PDB entry 9HNY | electron microscopy, 3.30 A resolution | chains CA and DD of the 105 polymer chains in the assembly

Chain CA:
Molecule: 9S RNA
Organism: Trypanosoma brucei
Sequence (620 nucleotides; row label = number of the first residue in the row; note: 10 numbers in that range are skipped by the numbering (no residue carries them; nothing is unmodelled there); a row labelled like 384A-384J holds insertion residues (384A, then the next letters in order)):
     1 UAAAUUAUGG UCAAUUGUUA GUAUUCAUAU UAAUUUUUUU AAAUGUUUUA UCAUUUUAUA
    61 AAGGUUUAUU UUUGAAAGAU UUUUUGUAUA AAAUUUUAGG AAUAGUUAAU AAUAAUUUAU
   121 AAUUUUGAUU AGAUUGUUUU GUUAAUGCUA UUAGAUGGGU GUGGAAAAAU AAAAAAAAUA
   181 AUUAAUAUAU AUCAAUAAUA AAUUAAAUUA AUCUAUUAGU CAGAAAUGGA UGCCAGCCGU
   241 UGCGGUAAUU UCUAUGCUUU UAAAUAUUAU ACAAUUAUCA UAUUAAAUUG UUAAGUGCUG
   301 AUUUAACCAA UAAAAAUAUA AAUAAUUUUU AUUUGUUUUU AAACACCAUU AGGUAUAUGC
   361 AAAUAUAAAA UUAUAGUAAU UAUA
384A-384J AAUUAUAUUA
   390 UAUUAUA
   402 UUUAUUCAUA UAAUUAAUAG GAUAAUAUUU GUAGUUUUUG AUACCAUGAU AAGGAUUAUA
   462 AAUUGAAAGU GUUAAUAUCA UAAUCAAAAU UUAUUAUUUA UAUUAAAUAU GUAUGUGUAG
   522 AUAAAAUAAG AAAUUAAAAA GGUAUUGUUG CCCACCAAUU UUUAUAAUAA AAAUAACGUG
   582 CAGUAAUUAA UAUAUUUAUA AAAAUAUAUU UUUUUUUUU
Unresolved in the structure: 208-227, 254-260, 349-353, 384A-384J, 402-416, 431-440, 489-510, 523-529, 538-559
Sequence notes: conflict U614 (A1802 in X02547.1), U615 (G1803 in X02547.1), U616 (C1804 in X02547.1), U618 (A1806 in X02547.1), U619 (A1807 in X02547.1), U620 (A1808 in X02547.1)

Chain DD:
Molecule: mS51
Organism: Trypanosoma brucei
UniProt: Q385L8 (Q385L8_TRYB2); residues 1-812 here = UniProt positions 1-812
Chain sequence (812 residues; numbered 1 to 812; the number before each row is that of its first residue):
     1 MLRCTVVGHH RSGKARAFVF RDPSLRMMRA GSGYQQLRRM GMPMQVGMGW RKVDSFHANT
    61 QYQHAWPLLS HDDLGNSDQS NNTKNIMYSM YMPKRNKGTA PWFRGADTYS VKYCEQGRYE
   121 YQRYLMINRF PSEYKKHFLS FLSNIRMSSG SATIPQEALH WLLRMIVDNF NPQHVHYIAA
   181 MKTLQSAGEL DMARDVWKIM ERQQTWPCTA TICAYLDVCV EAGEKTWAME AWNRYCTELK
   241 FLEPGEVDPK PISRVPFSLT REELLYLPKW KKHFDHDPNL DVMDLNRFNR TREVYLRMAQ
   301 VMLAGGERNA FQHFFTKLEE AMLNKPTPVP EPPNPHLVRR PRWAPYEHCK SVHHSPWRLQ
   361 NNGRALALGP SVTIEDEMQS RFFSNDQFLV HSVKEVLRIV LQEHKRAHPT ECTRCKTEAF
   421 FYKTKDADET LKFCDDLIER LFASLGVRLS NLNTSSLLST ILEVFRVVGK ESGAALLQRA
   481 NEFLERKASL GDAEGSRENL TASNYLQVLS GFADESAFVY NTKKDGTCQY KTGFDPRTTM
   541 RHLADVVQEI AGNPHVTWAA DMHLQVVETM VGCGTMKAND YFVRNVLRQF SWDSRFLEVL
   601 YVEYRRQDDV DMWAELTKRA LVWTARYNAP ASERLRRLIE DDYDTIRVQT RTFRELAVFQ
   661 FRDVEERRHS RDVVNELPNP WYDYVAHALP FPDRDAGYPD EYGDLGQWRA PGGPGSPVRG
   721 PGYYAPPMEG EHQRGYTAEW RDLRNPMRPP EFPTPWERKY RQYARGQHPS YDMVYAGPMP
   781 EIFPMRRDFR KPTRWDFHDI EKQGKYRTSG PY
Unresolved in the structure: 1-16, 29-42, 49-50

Interface between chain CA and chain DD:
Contacting residue pairs (51; chain CA residue first):
  G17(CA) / Asn-82(DD)  hydrogen bond to the sugar
  G17(CA) / Thr-83(DD)  base contact
  U18(CA) / Tyr-771(DD)  hydrogen bond to the base
  U19(CA) / Tyr-771(DD)  base contact
  A20(CA) / Pro-746(DD)  sugar contact
  A20(CA) / Met-747(DD)  base contact
  G21(CA) / Arg-807(DD)  sugar contact
  U22(CA) / Leu-705(DD)  sugar contact
  U22(CA) / Tyr-723(DD)  hydrogen bond to the phosphate
  U22(CA) / Arg-744(DD)  salt bridge to the phosphate
  U22(CA) / Arg-807(DD)  salt bridge to the phosphate
  A23(CA) / Lys-94(DD)  sugar contact
  A23(CA) / Arg-807(DD)  salt bridge to the phosphate
  A29(CA) / Arg-787(DD)  sugar contact
  U30(CA) / Arg-787(DD)  salt bridge to the phosphate
  A79(CA) / Ser-151(DD)  hydrogen bond to the sugar
  A79(CA) / Ala-152(DD)  base contact
  U80(CA) / Ser-151(DD)  phosphate contact
  U81(CA) / Ser-151(DD)  phosphate contact
  U84(CA) / Tyr-346(DD)  sugar contact
  U84(CA) / His-348(DD)  salt bridge to the phosphate
  U85(CA) / Pro-341(DD)  sugar contact
  U85(CA) / Tyr-346(DD)  phosphate contact
  U87(CA) / Arg-339(DD)  sugar contact
  U138(CA) / Gln-707(DD)  hydrogen bond to the base
  U138(CA) / Arg-709(DD)  sugar contact
  U138(CA) / Gly-712(DD)  base contact
  U138(CA) / Ser-716(DD)  hydrogen bond to the base
  U138(CA) / Val-718(DD)  base contact
  U140(CA) / Lys-805(DD)  salt bridge to the phosphate
  G141(CA) / Lys-97(DD)  salt bridge to the phosphate
  G141(CA) / Lys-805(DD)  salt bridge to the phosphate
  U142(CA) / Lys-97(DD)  salt bridge to the phosphate
  U142(CA) / Arg-787(DD)  salt bridge to the phosphate
  U142(CA) / Lys-805(DD)  phosphate contact
  U143(CA) / Arg-95(DD)  base contact
  U143(CA) / Arg-787(DD)  salt bridge to the phosphate
  A144(CA) / Lys-94(DD)  phosphate contact
  A145(CA) / Arg-95(DD)  salt bridge to the phosphate
  A145(CA) / Leu-705(DD)  sugar contact
  U146(CA) / Asp-704(DD)  base contact
  U146(CA) / Leu-705(DD)  phosphate contact
  U146(CA) / Gln-707(DD)  base contact
  U146(CA) / Trp-708(DD)  phosphate contact
  U146(CA) / Pro-721(DD)  base contact
  U146(CA) / Gly-722(DD)  base contact
  U146(CA) / Tyr-723(DD)  hydrogen bond to the base
  U146(CA) / Tyr-724(DD)  hydrogen bond to the base
  G147(CA) / Trp-708(DD)  phosphate contact
  A320(CA) / Glu-729(DD)  phosphate contact
  A321(CA) / Pro-727(DD)  base contact
Interface residues without a listed pair, chain DD (37 interface residues in all): Gly-706, Pro-726, Arg-790, Ser-809, Pro-811

In short:
26 residues of chain CA face 37 of chain DD across their interface; the contacts include 8 hydrogen bonds and
12 salt bridges. Polar pairs include U18(CA)/Tyr-771(DD), U138(CA)/Gln-707(DD) and U138(CA)/Ser-716(DD).
Chain CA is 9S RNA and chain DD is mS51, both from Trypanosoma brucei; the structure, Mitoribosomal small
subunit in complex with Mettl15 and Mettl17, was determined by electron microscopy.
